7N84 - chains c and d of the 17 polymer chains in the assembly; structure by electron microscopy, 11.60 A resolution (very low resolution: no residue pairs are listed; an interface is given only as per-side residue counts).

# Chain c
Molecule: Nucleoporin 145c
From: Saccharomyces cerevisiae
UniProtKB: P49687 (NU145_YEAST); the construct has insertions or renumbered stretches relative to UniProt, so the offset changes along the chain: 0-533 = UniProt 606-1139; 535-665 = UniProt 1140-1270; 760-770 = UniProt 1271-1281; 772-797 = UniProt 1292-1317
Amino-acid sequence (712 residues; row label = number of the first residue in the row; note: 96 numbers in that range are skipped by the numbering (no residue carries them; nothing is unmodelled there); a row labelled like 770A-770J holds insertion residues (770A, then the next letters in order); numbering starts at 0):
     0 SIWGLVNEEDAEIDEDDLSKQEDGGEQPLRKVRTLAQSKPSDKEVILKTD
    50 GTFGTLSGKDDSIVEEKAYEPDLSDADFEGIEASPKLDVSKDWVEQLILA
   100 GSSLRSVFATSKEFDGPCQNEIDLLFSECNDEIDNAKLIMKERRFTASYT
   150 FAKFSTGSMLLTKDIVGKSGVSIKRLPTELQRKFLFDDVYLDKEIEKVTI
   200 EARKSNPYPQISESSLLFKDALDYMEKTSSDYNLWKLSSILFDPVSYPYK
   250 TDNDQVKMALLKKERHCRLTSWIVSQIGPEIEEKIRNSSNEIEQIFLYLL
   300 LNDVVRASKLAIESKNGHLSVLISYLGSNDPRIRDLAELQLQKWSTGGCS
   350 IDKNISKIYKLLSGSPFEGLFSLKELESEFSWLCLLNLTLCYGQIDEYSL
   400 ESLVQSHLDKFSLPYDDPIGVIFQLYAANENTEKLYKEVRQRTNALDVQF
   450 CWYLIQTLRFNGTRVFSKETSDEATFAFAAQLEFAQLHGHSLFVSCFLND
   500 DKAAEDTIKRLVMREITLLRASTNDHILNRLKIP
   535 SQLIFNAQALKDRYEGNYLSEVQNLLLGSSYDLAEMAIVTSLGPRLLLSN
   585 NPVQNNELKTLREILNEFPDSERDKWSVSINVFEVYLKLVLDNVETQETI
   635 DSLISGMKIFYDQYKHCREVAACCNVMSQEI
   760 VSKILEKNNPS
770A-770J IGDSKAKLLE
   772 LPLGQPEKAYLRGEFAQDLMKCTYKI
Disordered / not traced: 0-128, 770A-770J, 784-797
Swiss-Prot annotation at these positions:
  - modified residue: Ser61 (Phosphoserine), Ser73 (Phosphoserine), Ser83 (Phosphoserine), Thr145 (Phosphothreonine)

# Chain d
Molecule: Protein transport protein SEC13
From: Saccharomyces cerevisiae
UniProtKB: Q04491 (SEC13_YEAST); residue numbers follow UniProt; this construct covers 1-297
Amino-acid sequence (297 residues; numbered 1 to 297; the number before each row is that of its first residue):
     1 MVVIANAHNELIHDAVLDYYGKRLATCSSDKTIKIFEVEGETHKLIDTLT
    51 GHEGPVWRVDWAHPKFGTILASCSYDGKVLIWKEENGRWSQIAVHAVHSA
   101 SVNSVQWAPHEYGPLLLVASSDGKVSVVEFKENGTTSPIIIDAHAIGVNS
   151 ASWAPATIEEDGEHNGTKESRKFVTGGADNLVKIWKYNSDAQTYVLESTL
   201 EGHSDWVRDVAWSPTVLLRSYLASVSQDRTCIIWTQDNEQGPWKKTLLKE
   251 EKFPDVLWRASWSLSGNVLALSGGDNKVTLWKENLEGKWEPAGEVHQ
Disordered / not traced: 1-7, 158-169, 294-297
Swiss-Prot annotation at these positions:
  - mutagenesis: Gly176 (G176R: Leads to mislocalization of NPCs and overproliferation of the nuclear and ER membranes at 34 degrees Celsius), Ser224 (S224K: Growth inhibited above 30 degrees Celsius), Trp262 (W262R: Growth inhibited above 30 degrees Celsius), Gly266 (G266D: Growth inhibited above 34 degrees Celsius)

# Interface between chain c and chain d
At this resolution (12 A) residue pairs are not listed: 67 residues of chain c and 81 of chain d lie at the interface.

# Overview
67 residues of chain c face 81 of chain d across their interface. From UniProt: 4 mutagenesis sites on chain
d.
Here chain c is Nucleoporin 145c and chain d is Protein transport protein SEC13, both from Saccharomyces
cerevisiae. Entry 7N84 (Double nuclear outer ring from the isolated yeast NPC) was determined by electron
microscopy.
